6RAZ - chains 4 and 7 of the 13 polymer chains in the assembly; structure by electron microscopy, 4.46 A resolution (low resolution: residue-level contacts below are approximate; hydrogen-bond / salt-bridge calls are withheld).

[Chain 4]
Protein: DNA replication licensing factor MCM4
Organism: Drosophila melanogaster
Notes: EC 3.6.4.12
Reference sequence: Q26454 (MCM4_DROME); numbering as in UniProt (aligned over 1-866)
Amino-acid sequence (866 residues; each row starts with the number of its first residue):
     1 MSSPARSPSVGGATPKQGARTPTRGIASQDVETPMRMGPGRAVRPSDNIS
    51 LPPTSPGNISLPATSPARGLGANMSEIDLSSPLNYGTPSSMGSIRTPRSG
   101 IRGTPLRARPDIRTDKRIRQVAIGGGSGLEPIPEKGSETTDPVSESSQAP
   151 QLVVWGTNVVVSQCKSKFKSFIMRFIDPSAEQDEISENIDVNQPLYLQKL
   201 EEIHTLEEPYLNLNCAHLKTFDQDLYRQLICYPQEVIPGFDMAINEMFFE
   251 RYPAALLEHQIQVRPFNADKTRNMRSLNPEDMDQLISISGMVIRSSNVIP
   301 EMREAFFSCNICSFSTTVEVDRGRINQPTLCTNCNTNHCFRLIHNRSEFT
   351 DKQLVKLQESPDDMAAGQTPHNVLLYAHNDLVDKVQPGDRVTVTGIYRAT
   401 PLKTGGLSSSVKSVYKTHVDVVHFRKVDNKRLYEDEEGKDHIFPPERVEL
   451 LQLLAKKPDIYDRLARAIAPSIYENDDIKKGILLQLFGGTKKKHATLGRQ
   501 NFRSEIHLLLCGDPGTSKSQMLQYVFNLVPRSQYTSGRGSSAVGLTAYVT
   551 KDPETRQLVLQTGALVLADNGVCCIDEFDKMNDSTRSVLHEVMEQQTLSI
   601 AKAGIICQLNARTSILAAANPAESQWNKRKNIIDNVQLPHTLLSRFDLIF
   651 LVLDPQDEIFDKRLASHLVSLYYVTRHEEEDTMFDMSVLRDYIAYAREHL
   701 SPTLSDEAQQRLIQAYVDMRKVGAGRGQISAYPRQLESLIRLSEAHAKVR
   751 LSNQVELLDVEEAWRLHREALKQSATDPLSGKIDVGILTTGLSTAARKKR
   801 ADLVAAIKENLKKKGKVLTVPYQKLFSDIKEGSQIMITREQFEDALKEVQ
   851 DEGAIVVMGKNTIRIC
Unresolved in the structure: 1-150, 190-191, 264-265, 427-442, 777-866
Curated features (UniProtKB/Swiss-Prot):
  - motif: Ser644 to Asp647 (Arginine finger)
  - binding site (ATP): Gly512 to Ser519
  - modified residue: Ser55 (Phosphoserine), Ser81 (Phosphoserine), Thr87 (Phosphothreonine)
  - mutagenesis: Lys518 (K518A: Slightly reduces complex helicase activity)
Residues lining bound ligands:
  - ATP (adenosine-5'-triphosphate), molecule 1: Ile472, Glu474, Gly512, Asp513, Pro514, Gly515, Thr516, Ser517, Lys518, Ser519, Gln520, Glu577, Ala618, Leu664
  - ATP, molecule 2: Phe502, His590, Gln595, Pro733, Arg734
From the paper describing this entry:
  - catalytic residues: Arg645 (citing earlier work)
  - mutagenesis - R645A: unchanged catalytic activity

[Chain 7]
Protein: DNA replication licensing factor Mcm7
Organism: Drosophila melanogaster
Notes: EC 3.6.4.12
Reference sequence: Q9XYU0 (MCM7_DROME); numbering as in UniProt (aligned over 1-720)
Amino-acid sequence (720 residues; each row starts with the number of its first residue):
     1 MARRDYAQDRESIKTFLSEFCKCDDDGKKEFVYGSQLVKLAHREQVLITI
    51 DLDDLAEFNESLAEAVVDNCRRYTSIFSDVIAELLPSYKQQEVHAKDALD
   101 VYIEHRLMMESRTRNPMEQRDERNSFPSELMKRFEVGFKPLSTEKAHSIR
   151 EVKAQHIGKLVTVRGIVTRCTEVKPMMVVATYTCDRCGSETYQPVNSLSF
   201 TPVHDCPSDDCRVNKAGGRLYLQTRGSKFVKFQEVKMQEHSDQVPVGHIP
   251 RSMTIMCRGEVTRMAQPGDHIVVSGVFLPLMRTGFAQMIQGLLSETFLQA
   301 HRIICINKNDEISDKDAELTPEELEELAQDDFYERLATSLAPEIYGHLDV
   351 KKALLLLLVGGVDKRPDGMKIRGNINICLMGDPGVAKSQLLGYISRLAVR
   401 SQYTTGRGSSGVGLTAAVMKDPLTGEMTLEGGALVLADQGVCCIDEFDKM
   451 ADQDRTAIHEVMEQQTISIAKAGIMTTLNARVSILAAANPAFGRYNPRRT
   501 VEQNIQLPAALLSRFDLLWLIQDKPDRDNDLRLAKHITYVHSHSKQPPTR
   551 VKALDMNLMRRYINLCKRKNPTIPDELTDYIVGAYVELRREARNQKDMTF
   601 TSARNLLGILRLSTALARLRLSDSVEKDDVAEALRLLEMSKDSLNQIHEH
   651 QKGHVPNTSDRIFAIVRELAGSGKAVKISDIMDRCTTKGFKPDQVDKCID
   701 DYEELNVWQVNMGRTKITFM
Unresolved in the structure: 1-2, 67-68, 88-92, 111-125, 139-145, 307-320, 647-720
Residues lining bound ligands:
  - ATP (adenosine-5'-triphosphate), molecule 1: Glu343, Ile344, Tyr345, Gly381, Asp382, Pro383, Gly384, Val385, Ala386, Lys387, Ser388, Gln389, Glu446, Arg532, Leu533, Ile537
  - ATP, molecule 2: His459, Arg514, Ala603, Arg604
From the paper describing this entry:
  - catalytic residues: Arg514 (citing earlier work)
  - mutagenesis - R514A: unchanged catalytic activity

[Chain 4 / chain 7 interface]
Pairs across the interface (111):
  Trp155(4) - His105(7)
  Trp155(4) - Arg106(7)
  Trp155(4) - Met109(7)
  Gly156(4) - His105(7)
  Thr157(4) - His105(7)
  Asn158(4) - His105(7)
  Cys231(4) - Tyr102(7)
  Tyr232(4) - Tyr102(7)
  Tyr232(4) - His105(7)
  Ser276(4) - Arg263(7)
  Pro279(4) - Phe229(7)
  Glu280(4) - Asp97(7)
  Glu280(4) - Ala98(7)
  Met282(4) - Phe229(7)
  Arg322(4) - Tyr221(7)
  Gln358(4) - Ile474(7)
  Gln358(4) - Thr476(7)
  Asp362(4) - Arg365(7)
  Met364(4) - Thr477(7)
  Met364(4) - Asn479(7)
  Met364(4) - Arg481(7)
  Ala366(4) - Asp438(7)
  Ala366(4) - Gln439(7)
  Gly367(4) - Val435(7)
  Gly367(4) - Leu436(7)
  Gly367(4) - Asp438(7)
  Gln368(4) - Gln266(7)
  Pro370(4) - Leu429(7)
  Thr404(4) - Ser199(7)
  Ser409(4) - Pro202(7)
  Ser410(4) - Ser199(7)
  Ser410(4) - Phe200(7)
  Val411(4) - Ser199(7)
  Val411(4) - Phe200(7)
  Val411(4) - Thr201(7)
  Val411(4) - Pro202(7)
  Ser413(4) - Met176(7)
  Ser413(4) - Met177(7)
  Ser413(4) - Leu198(7)
  Val414(4) - Pro175(7)
  Tyr415(4) - Lys174(7)
  Tyr415(4) - Pro175(7)
  Tyr415(4) - Met177(7)
  Lys416(4) - Lys174(7)
  Pro470(4) - Asp367(7)
  Ser471(4) - Asp367(7)
  Ile472(4) - Asp367(7)
  Gly515(4) - Arg604(7)
  Gln523(4) - Glu463(7)
  Tyr524(4) - Met369(7)
  Gln533(4) - Met475(7)
  Tyr534(4) - Glu460(7)
  Tyr534(4) - Glu463(7)
  Tyr534(4) - Thr466(7)
  Tyr534(4) - Ser468(7)
  Thr535(4) - Ser468(7)
  Arg538(4) - Gln453(7)
  Arg538(4) - Thr456(7)
  Gly539(4) - Ile469(7)
  Gly539(4) - Lys471(7)
  Ser540(4) - Ser468(7)
  Ser540(4) - Ile469(7)
  Ser540(4) - Ala470(7)
  Ser540(4) - Lys471(7)
  Ser541(4) - Ala470(7)
  Ser541(4) - Lys471(7)
  Tyr548(4) - Glu426(7)
  Tyr548(4) - Lys471(7)
  Tyr548(4) - Ala472(7)
  Tyr548(4) - Gly473(7)
  Thr550(4) - Glu426(7)
  Lys551(4) - Asp421(7)
  Lys551(4) - Pro422(7)
  Lys551(4) - Leu423(7)
  Lys551(4) - Thr424(7)
  Lys551(4) - Gly425(7)
  Lys551(4) - Glu426(7)
  Ala564(4) - Gly473(7)
  Leu565(4) - Ala470(7)
  Ser624(4) - Ala509(7)
  Gln625(4) - Ala509(7)
  Gln625(4) - Phe600(7)
  Asp654(4) - Arg589(7)
  Gln656(4) - Arg593(7)
  Asp657(4) - Arg593(7)
  Glu658(4) - Val586(7)
  Glu658(4) - Arg593(7)
  Asp661(4) - Tyr585(7)
  Asp661(4) - Arg589(7)
  Asp661(4) - Arg593(7)
  Lys662(4) - Val582(7)
  Ala665(4) - Val582(7)
  Ala665(4) - Leu606(7)
  Ser666(4) - Thr578(7)
  Ser666(4) - Val582(7)
  Val669(4) - Thr578(7)
  Val669(4) - Ile581(7)
  Val669(4) - Val582(7)
  Val669(4) - Leu610(7)
  Ser670(4) - Asp575(7)
  Ser670(4) - Thr578(7)
  Leu671(4) - Lys364(7)
  Leu671(4) - Pro366(7)
  Tyr672(4) - Lys364(7)
  Tyr672(4) - Asn570(7)
  Tyr672(4) - Pro571(7)
  Tyr672(4) - Thr572(7)
  Tyr672(4) - Ile573(7)
  Tyr673(4) - Ile573(7)
  Tyr673(4) - Pro574(7)
  Tyr673(4) - Asp575(7)
Other interface residues (no listed pair), chain 4 (71 interface residues in all): Arg275, Ser360, Pro361, Thr369, Leu407, Lys412, Thr417, Gln520, Ser536, Gly544, Lys580, Pro655
Other interface residues (no listed pair), chain 7 (77 interface residues in all): Glu110, Ser197, Lys231, Phe285, Gln465, Leu478, Ser602

[Overview]
71 residues of chain 4 face 77 of chain 7 across their interface. One ATP molecule is bound between chain 4
and chain 7. Ligands of chain 4: ATP. Ligands of chain 7: ATP. The paper reports catalytic residues Arg645(4)
and Arg514(7); R645A of chain 4 leaves catalytic activity unchanged.
Chain 4 is DNA replication licensing factor MCM4 and chain 7 is DNA replication licensing factor Mcm7, both
from Drosophila melanogaster; the structure, D. melanogaster CMG-DNA, State 2B, was determined by electron
microscopy (same publication as 6RAW, 6RAX and 6RAY).
